PDB entry 5MKG | X-ray diffraction, 2.44 A resolution | chain A

== Chain A ==
Name: Diguanylate phosphodiesterase
From: Pseudomonas aeruginosa
UniProt: A0A140SMD7 (A0A140SMD7_PSEAI); residues 5-260 here correspond to UniProt positions 259-514 (UniProt number = residue number + 254)
Sequence (256 residues; row label = number of the first residue in the row):
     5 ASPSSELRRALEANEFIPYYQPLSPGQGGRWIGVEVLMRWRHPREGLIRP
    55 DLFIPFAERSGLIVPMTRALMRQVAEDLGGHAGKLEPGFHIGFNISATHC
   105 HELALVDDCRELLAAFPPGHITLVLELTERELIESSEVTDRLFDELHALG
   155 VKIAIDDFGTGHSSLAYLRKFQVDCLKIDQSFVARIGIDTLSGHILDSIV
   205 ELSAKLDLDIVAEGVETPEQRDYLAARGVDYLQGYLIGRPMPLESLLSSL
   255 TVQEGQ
Disordered / not traced: 165-172
Ion coordination: Ca2+ site 1: E39, N98, E130, D160 (together with c-di-GMP); Ca2+ site 2 near E135 (its only coordinating residue here); Ca2+ site 3: D161, D183, E217 (together with c-di-GMP)
Residues lining bound ligands: c-di-GMP (C2E; 9,9'-[(2R,3R,3aS,5S,7aR,9R,10R,10aS,12S,14aR)-3,5,10,12-tetrahydroxy-5,12-dioxidooctahydro-2H,7H-difuro[3,2-d:3',2'-j][1,3,7,9,2,8]tetraoxadiphosphacyclododecine-2,9-diyl]bis(2-amino-1,9-dihydro-6H-purin-6-one)): Q25, E39, L41, M42, R43, R53, P54, D55, I58, E62, I67, T71, L74, N98, I99, S100, D160, D161, Q184, E217, G218, V219, E220, G238, Y239, P244
What the authors report for this chain:
  - Ca2+ coordination: E39, N98, D160, E217
  - conformationally variable residues (side-chain flip): D160

== Overview ==
Ligands of chain A: c-di-GMP. E39, N98, E130 and D160 coordinate Ca2+ site 1. D161, D183 and E217 coordinate
Ca2+ site 3. The paper reports Ca2+ coordination by E39, N98 and D160 among others; conformational variability
at D160.
Chain A is Diguanylate phosphodiesterase (Pseudomonas aeruginosa); the structure, PA3825-EAL Ca-CdG Structure,
was determined by X-ray diffraction (same publication as 5M1T, 5MFU and 4Y9M).
